PDB entry 7FKB | X-ray diffraction, 1.68 A resolution | chains A and B

== Chain A ==
Name: Pre-mRNA-splicing factor 8
Organism: Saccharomyces cerevisiae S288C
UniProt: P33334 (PRP8_YEAST); residues 1836-2090 here = UniProt positions 1836-2090
Sequence (258 residues; row label = number of the first residue in the row):
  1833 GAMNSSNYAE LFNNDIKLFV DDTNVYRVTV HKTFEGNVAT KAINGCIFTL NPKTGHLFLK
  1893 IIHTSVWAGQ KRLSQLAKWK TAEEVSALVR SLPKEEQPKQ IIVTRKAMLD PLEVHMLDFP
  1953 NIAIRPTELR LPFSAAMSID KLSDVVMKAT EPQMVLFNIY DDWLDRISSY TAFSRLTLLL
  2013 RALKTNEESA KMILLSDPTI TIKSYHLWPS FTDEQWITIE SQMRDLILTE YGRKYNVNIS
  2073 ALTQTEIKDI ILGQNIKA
Not modelled in the structure: 2070-2090
Construct notes: expression tag (1833-1835)
Curated features (UniProtKB/Swiss-Prot):
  - mutagenesis: Asp1853 (D1853A: Alters protein folding. Severely impaired growth. Strongly reduced growth at 35 degrees Celsius; when associated with A-1854; D1853N: Reduced growth at 30 degrees Celsius ...), Asp1854 (D1854A: Reduced growth at 30 degrees Celsius. Strongly reduced growth at 16 degrees Celsius. Strongly reduced growth at 35 degrees Celsius; when associated with A-1853 ...), Thr1855 (T1855A: Reduced growth at 30 degrees Celsius. Strongly reduced growth at 16 degrees Celsius), Thr1936 (T1936A: Reduced growth at 30 degrees Celsius. Strongly reduced growth at 16 degrees Celsius), Arg1937 (R1937K: Severely impaired growth. Reduced growth at 30 degrees Celsius. Strongly reduced growth at 16 degrees Celsius)

== Chain B ==
Name: A1 cistron-splicing factor AAR2
Organism: Saccharomyces cerevisiae S288C
UniProt: P32357 (AAR2_YEAST); aligned to UniProt positions 1-317 over residues 1-317
Sequence (308 residues; row label = number of the first residue in the row; note: 13 numbers in that range are skipped by the numbering (no residue carries them; nothing is unmodelled there); numbers below 1 keep their minus sign (Gly-3 is residue -3)):
    -3 GAMAMNTVPF TSAPIEVTIG IDQYSFNVKE NQPFHGIKDI PIGHVHVIHF QHADNSSMRY
    57 GYWFDCRMGN FYIQYDPKDG LYKMMEERDG AKFENIVHNF KERQMMVSYP KIDEDDTWYN
   117 LTEFVQMDKI RKIVRKDENQ FSYVDSSMTT VQENEL
   166 SSSSSDPAHS LNYTVINFKS REAIRPGHEM EDFLDKSYYL NTVMLQGIFK NSSNYFGELQ
   226 FAFLNAMFFG NYGSSLQWHA MIELICSSAT VPKHMLDKLD EILYYQIKTL PEQYSDILLN
   286 ERVWNICLYS SFQKNSLHNT EKIMENKYPE LL
Not modelled in the structure: -3 to 0, 166-169
Construct notes: expression tag (-3 to 0); conflict Ser166 (Leu153 in P32357), Ser167 (Lys154 in P32357), Ser170 (Asp in P32357)
Curated features (UniProtKB/Swiss-Prot):
  - region: Leu261 to Ile282 (Leucine-zipper)
  - modified residue: Ser253 (Phosphoserine), Thr274 (Phosphothreonine)
Residues lining bound ligands: W3Q (N-[(2-methoxyphenyl)methyl]urea): Ile17, Tyr20, Ser21, Phe22, Val103, Ser104, Tyr105, Pro106

== Interface between chain A and chain B ==
Pairs across the interface - 17 pairs, chain A then chain B:
  Gln1907(A) with Met195(B); Leu199(B)
  Leu1908(A) with Met195(B), hydrophobic
  Trp1911(A) with Glu194(B); Met195(B); Phe198(B), hydrophobic
  Asp1942(A) with Lys184(B), salt bridge; Phe198(B)
  Glu1945(A) with Lys184(B), salt bridge
  Val1946(A) with Ile189(B), hydrophobic; Glu194(B); Phe198(B), hydrophobic
  His1947(A) with Glu194(B), salt bridge
  Leu1949(A) with Lys184(B); Ser185(B); Arg186(B)
  Asp1950(A) with Arg186(B), salt bridge

== Overview ==
The interface between chain A and chain B involves 9 residues on one side and 8 on the other; the contacts
include 4 salt bridges. Polar pairs include Asp1942(A)-Lys184(B), Glu1945(A)-Lys184(B) and
His1947(A)-Glu194(B). Ligands of chain B: compound W3Q.
Chain A is Pre-mRNA-splicing factor 8 and chain B is A1 cistron-splicing factor AAR2, both from Saccharomyces
cerevisiae S288C; the structure, PanDDA analysis group deposition -- Aar2/RNaseH in complex with fragment
P04C07 from the F2X-Universal Library, was determined by X-ray diffraction (same publication as 5ST0, 5ST1,
5ST2, 5ST3, 5ST4, 5ST5 and 248 further entries).
